Entry 6QKL (electron microscopy, 3.30 A resolution); this record covers chains N and C of the 11 polymer chains in the assembly.

== Chain N ==
Molecule: 26S ribosomal RNA
From: Dictyostelium discoideum
Sequence (3741 nucleotides; numbered 1 to 3741; the number before each row is that of its first residue):
     1 UCCGCCUCACCUUUGUAAGAUUACCCGCUGAACUUAAGCAUAUCAGUAAG
    51 CGGAGGAAAAGAAACUAACUAGGAUUCCGUCAGUAACGGCGAGUGAAGAC
   101 GGAAUAGCCCAAGGUUCAAACCUGGAUCUCUUCGAGGUUAGGUGAUGUGA
   151 CCUAUGGACUGAUGGAGCCCGCUGUUGUGACUGCUAAUUCCGUUUGGAAU
   201 UUCGAGUCGUAGAAGGUGAUAACCCUGUUCGCAGUAUCACAACAGUUGGA
   251 CUUUGCCAUUAGCUCCACGAGUAGGAAUGUCUGAAAUUGCAUUCUGAAUG
   301 GGUGAUAAGAUUCAUCCAAGGCUAAAUAUAUGUUAGGAGAUCGAUAGCAU
   351 ACAAGUACCGUGAGGGAAAGGUGAAAAGAACUUUGAAAAAAGGUUUAAAA
   401 GUAUUUGACACCGUUUAUGUGGAAGCGUUUACUUGGACCCCGAUUAAUGA
   451 CGUCGGUUUAGCUCUAAUUCUUAGGUGGCCAAAGUAGAGUGUUACGUGCU
   501 GAUCAAAAGGUAACGGACAUUUGAUUCAUUGGUUAUCGACGAGGAAGGUA
   551 CUCUAAAUCGGCCAGUUACUAACGGGUGAGAUCUGAUGUUUAUAAAAUGG
   601 GGGAUGAGGCUUAUCGGCUUGCUGGUGGCUCGCUCUCAAUAAUGGAUAUU
   651 GGGUUUCAUCAAGAGUGCAAAAUGGUGGCAAUUCACUAUUAGUGGUUAUU
   701 AAUUUUGUUUGCGUGGCUUGGCCUUGUCUACAGGUUAUCUUCGGAUGGCU
   751 UGUAGCUUUGUUGAACGCGUGGGCUUAAUGUUGUGAUUCUAGUAGCGUUA
   801 CCAUAUCGUUAGAGUGGGUUCAAUAAAUGUCCCGUCUUGAAACACGGAUC
   851 AAGGAGGCCGUUUUGUGUGCGAGUGUAAGAGUAAUUAAAACUCUGACGCG
   901 UAUUGAAAGAAAGAAUACUCCAAAAGAUCGUAACUACGGUUACCUUCUGU
   951 AAGGAGUGCCCGAAUCAUGAGAACUCUGUUUCGAAAGGAUUUGCGGUUGA
  1001 GCACCUAGAAUGGGACCCGAAAGGUUGUGAACUAUGCCUGAGGAAGGCGA
  1051 AGUCAGGGGAAACUCUGAUGGAGGCUUGUCGCAAUGCUGACGUGCAAAUC
  1101 GCUUGUCUAACUUGGGUAUAGGGGCGAAAGACUAAUCGAACAACCUAGUA
  1151 GCUGGUUCCUUCCGAAGUUUCCCUCAGGAUAGCUGGAGCAGUAUUCUAGU
  1201 UCCAUCUUGUAAAGACAAUGAUUAGCAGUUUCGGGGGCGUAAUGCUCUCA
  1251 GCUGAUUCUCAAACUCUGAACGGGUGGGUAUCAUUUUAAUUCACUUAAUU
  1301 GGAUUUUAAAAUUAAAUUGCACAUGUGCAAUGAAAAAUAGGAGCUCUUAG
  1351 UGGGCCAUUUUUGGUAAGCAGAACUGGCGAUGUGGGUUGAACCAAAUAUU
  1401 GGGAUAAGACGUCUAACAUUCACUAAUAGAUACCACAAAAGGUGUUAGUU
  1451 CAUUAAGACAGCAGGACGGUGGCCAUGGAAGUCGGUAUCCGCUAAGGAGU
  1501 GUGUAACAACUCACCUGCCAAAUGGACUAGCCCUGAAAAUGGAUGACGCU
  1551 AGCAGUGGAUGGUCGAUGCCCAAUCGUUAAAAGAAGUGAUAAUACUUUUA
  1601 ACGUGUAGGAAGGCGUGAAGGUAACGUAGAAGCUUGAAUGUGAAUUCGAG
  1651 UGGAGUUGUCUUUAGUGCAGAUCUUGAUGGUAGUAGCAAAUAUUCAAAAG
  1701 AAUUUACUUUGAAGGCCGAAGUGGGGAAGGGUUCCAUAACAAUGGAAUUC
  1751 ACUUAUGGGUGAGUCGAUCCUAAGGUUUGGGUUAACUCUCUCUAAUAAGG
  1801 UUACUAGGUCAUUGGAUCGAAAGUGAAGGUGGCUUUAACACUAGUGACUU
  1851 UAUAGGCCGAAAGGGAAGCGGGUUAAAAUUCCUGCACCAUCGAAUGGGAU
  1901 AUUAGGGUAACCGAUCGUAAUCCGGGACAUCAAUUGGCGGUCGAGGAAGA
  1951 GUUAUCUUUUCUUGUUAACAUUGUCUUGGGGUCCUCCGAAUCAGGUCAAC
  2001 UGGAGACGAGGAUUCAUCGCACAAUGGAAGAGCACAGUCCUUUGGAUUGG
  2051 GUCUCGCAUCCGCUAAAUGGUCCUUGAAAACCGGAUUAUGGUAUUUAAUC
  2101 CUAUUUGGUGUUCGUACCAAUAACCACAUCAGGUCUCCAAGGUGAAUAGC
  2151 CUCUGGUCAAAUGUAUUAAUGUAGAUAAGGGAAGUCGGCAAAACCGAUCU
  2201 GUAACUUCGGGAUAAGGAUUGGCUCUAAAGGCUGGUGGAGUGGACAUAUU
  2251 GGAGUUUGCUAUUUGUUUUUUACUUUUAGGAUGGGCAACUGUUUUGAAGG
  2301 UUUAAGAUGGGUGGUAAUUCUUUCCAAUGUGAGGGCUUGCUCGUUCUGCU
  2351 UUACGAUUAACAGCUAAUUUAGAACUGUGACGAUCACCGGGAAUCCAACU
  2401 GUUUAAUUAAAACAAAGCAUUGCGAUAAGCUUAAAAGCUUUUGACGCAAU
  2451 GUGAUUUCUGCCCAGUGCUCUGAAUGUCAAAGUGAAGAGAUUCAACCUAG
  2501 CACGGGUAAACGGCGGGAGUAACUAUGACUCUCUUAAGGUAGCCAAAUGC
  2551 CUCGUCAUCUAAUUAGUGACGCGCAUGAAUGGAUCAAUGAGAUUCCCACU
  2601 GUCCCUAACUACUAUACAGCGAAACCACUGCAAGGGGAACGGGCCUUGCA
  2651 AAAACAGCGGGGAAAGAAGACCCUGUUGAGCUUGACUCUAGUCUGAUAUU
  2701 GCAUAGUGACCUAAAAGGUGUAGAAUAGGUGGGAGGGGCAACCCGACGGU
  2751 GAAAUACCACCCCUUUUGGCGUUACUUUGCUAACUUGGAAUAACAGUACC
  2801 UCAUAAUUCAUUUUAUGAUGGUUUUGGUGAAUAAGCGGAUCAACCACGGG
  2851 UGAAAUCUGUGCAAAUUGGGCAACUGAUUUGUAUAGCAAAGUAGUCCCUC
  2901 UGGUCCCGUAUUAUGUCGACCAAGAACAGUUUCAGGUGGGGAGUUUGGCU
  2951 GGGGCGGCACAUUUGUUAAAAGAUAACGCAAGUGUCCAAAGGCAGGCUCA
  3001 GUGAGAACAGAAAUCUCACGUAGAGUAAAAGGGCAAAAGCCUGCUUGAUU
  3051 CUGAUUUUCAGUACUAAUCGGAACUGGGAAACCAGGGCCUAUCGAUCCUU
  3101 UAUGUGCUUAAAUCUUAACCCUAGAGGUGUCAGAAAAGUUACCACAGGGA
  3151 UAACUGGCUUGUGGCAGCCAAGCGCUCAUAGCGACGCUGCUUUUUGAUCC
  3201 UUCGAUGUCGGCUCUUCUUAUCAUUGUGAAGCAGAAUUCACAAAGUGUUG
  3251 GAUUGUUCACCCACUAACAAGGAACGUGAGCUGGGUUUAGACCGUCGUGA
  3301 GACAGGUUAGUUUUACCCUACUGUUGUCAAUUGUUUGCGUAAUAGUAGCA
  3351 UGAUUUAGUACGAGAGGAACUGUCAUGCCGGAUCACUGGUCUGUAGGUUU
  3401 AUUUGACAAAAUAGUGACCUGCCGCUACCAUCCGUUGGAUAAUGGCUGAA
  3451 CGCCUCUAAGUCAGAAUCCAUUCUAGAAACGCAAACCAAAUGCUUUAGAG
  3501 UGUGAAUGUUGUAGGUAACAUUAGGUUGUUGGUGGGGGACCACUUUCAAC
  3551 UUUAAACCAUAUGAUUAAUCGCUGUUACACUGCAGUUUCCUUCCGGUUAU
  3601 UGUGGUGGGUGGCUAAAUUCUAAUUUAUAUCCUCGUUCCGCUCAACUCUU
  3651 CGAUUGUAGACGACUAUCAAAUGAACUAGGUGCUGUAAGCUUCCGAGUAG
  3701 CGUUCAGUUACGAGGGGUUGAGGCUUUUCCAUUAGUUCUUU
Not modelled in the structure: 1-1220, 1271-1355, 1603-2391, 2701-2925, 3330-3332, 3481-3741

== Chain C ==
Molecule: 60S acidic ribosomal protein P0
From: Dictyostelium discoideum
UniProt: P22685 (RLA0_DICDI); residues 1-205 here = UniProt positions 1-205
Sequence (205 residues; row label = number of the first residue in the row):
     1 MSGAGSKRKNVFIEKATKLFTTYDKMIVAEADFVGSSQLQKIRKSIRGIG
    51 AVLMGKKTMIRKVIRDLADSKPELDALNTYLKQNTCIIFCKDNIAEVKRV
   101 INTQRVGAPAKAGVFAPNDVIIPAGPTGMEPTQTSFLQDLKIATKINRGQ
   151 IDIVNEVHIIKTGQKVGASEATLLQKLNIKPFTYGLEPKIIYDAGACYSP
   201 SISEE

== Chain N / chain C interface ==
Pairs across the interface (60; chain N residue first):
  U1453(N) - Ala4(C)  phosphate contact
  U1453(N) - Gly5(C)  phosphate contact
  U1454(N) - Met1(C)  phosphate contact
  U1454(N) - Ala4(C)  phosphate contact
  A1455(N) - Met1(C)  phosphate contact
  A1455(N) - Ser2(C)  phosphate contact
  A1456(N) - Ser2(C)  base contact
  A1456(N) - Lys9(C)  sugar contact
  A1456(N) - Asn10(C)  hydrogen bond to the base
  A1456(N) - Thr58(C)  sugar contact
  A1456(N) - Arg61(C)  salt bridge to the phosphate
  G1457(N) - Lys9(C)  phosphate contact
  G1457(N) - Lys57(C)  phosphate contact
  G1457(N) - Thr58(C)  hydrogen bond to the phosphate
  A1463(N) - Ala112(C)  sugar contact
  A1463(N) - Gly113(C)  hydrogen bond to the sugar
  A1463(N) - Val114(C)  sugar contact
  A1463(N) - Phe115(C)  sugar contact
  G1464(N) - Asp32(C)  sugar contact
  G1464(N) - Phe33(C)  sugar contact
  G1464(N) - Val34(C)  sugar contact
  G1464(N) - Lys111(C)  phosphate contact
  G1464(N) - Val114(C)  phosphate contact
  G1465(N) - Val34(C)  sugar contact
  G1465(N) - Gly35(C)  phosphate contact
  G1465(N) - Ser36(C)  hydrogen bond to the sugar
  A1466(N) - Ser36(C)  phosphate contact
  A1466(N) - Ser37(C)  hydrogen bond to the phosphate
  C1467(N) - Ser37(C)  sugar contact
  C1467(N) - Gln40(C)  hydrogen bond to the sugar
  G1468(N) - Gln40(C)  sugar contact
  C1492(N) - Arg43(C)  hydrogen bond to the sugar
  C1492(N) - Arg47(C)  salt bridge to the phosphate
  U1493(N) - Arg43(C)  hydrogen bond to the sugar
  U1493(N) - Arg47(C)  phosphate contact
  U1493(N) - Val52(C)  phosphate contact
  A1494(N) - Phe12(C)  phosphate contact
  A1494(N) - Val52(C)  phosphate contact
  A1494(N) - Leu53(C)  phosphate contact
  A1494(N) - Met54(C)  phosphate contact
  A1494(N) - Lys56(C)  salt bridge to the phosphate
  A1495(N) - Phe12(C)  phosphate contact
  A1495(N) - Ser36(C)  hydrogen bond to the base
  A1495(N) - Leu39(C)  base contact
  A1495(N) - Arg43(C)  base contact
  G1496(N) - Ser36(C)  hydrogen bond to the base
  C1515(N) - Ser6(C)  phosphate contact
  U1516(N) - Lys9(C)  salt bridge to the phosphate
  U1516(N) - Lys56(C)  phosphate contact
  U1516(N) - Asn84(C)  hydrogen bond to the sugar
  G1517(N) - Lys56(C)  phosphate contact
  G1517(N) - Lys57(C)  phosphate contact
  G1517(N) - Gln83(C)  phosphate contact
  G1517(N) - Asn84(C)  hydrogen bond to the sugar
  G1517(N) - Phe115(C)  sugar contact
  C1518(N) - Leu81(C)  phosphate contact
  C1518(N) - Lys82(C)  sugar contact
  C1518(N) - Gln83(C)  phosphate contact
  C1519(N) - Leu81(C)  phosphate contact
  C1519(N) - Lys82(C)  salt bridge to the phosphate
Interface residues without a listed pair, chain N (25 interface residues in all): C1462, G1491, C1510, C1514
Interface residues without a listed pair, chain C (38 interface residues in all): Gly3, Lys7, Ile13, Lys165

== In short ==
The interface between chain N and chain C involves 25 residues on one side and 38 on the other; the contacts
include 12 hydrogen bonds and 5 salt bridges. Among the polar pairs are A1456(N)-Asn10(C), A1495(N)-Ser36(C)
and G1496(N)-Ser36(C).
Chain N is 26S ribosomal RNA and chain C is 60S acidic ribosomal protein P0, both from Dictyostelium
discoideum; the structure, Mechanism of eIF6 release from the nascent 60S ribosomal subunit, was determined by
electron microscopy (same publication as 5AN9, 5ANB and 5ANC).
